8XKV - chains A and D of the 17 polymer chains in the assembly; structure by electron microscopy, 3.30 A resolution.

== Chain A ==
Molecule: Probable inactive ATP-dependent zinc metalloprotease FTSHI 4, chloroplastic
Source organism: Arabidopsis thaliana
Reference sequence: F4KF14 (FTSI4_ARATH); residue numbers follow UniProt; this construct covers 1-855
Sequence (855 residues; row label = number of the first residue in the row):
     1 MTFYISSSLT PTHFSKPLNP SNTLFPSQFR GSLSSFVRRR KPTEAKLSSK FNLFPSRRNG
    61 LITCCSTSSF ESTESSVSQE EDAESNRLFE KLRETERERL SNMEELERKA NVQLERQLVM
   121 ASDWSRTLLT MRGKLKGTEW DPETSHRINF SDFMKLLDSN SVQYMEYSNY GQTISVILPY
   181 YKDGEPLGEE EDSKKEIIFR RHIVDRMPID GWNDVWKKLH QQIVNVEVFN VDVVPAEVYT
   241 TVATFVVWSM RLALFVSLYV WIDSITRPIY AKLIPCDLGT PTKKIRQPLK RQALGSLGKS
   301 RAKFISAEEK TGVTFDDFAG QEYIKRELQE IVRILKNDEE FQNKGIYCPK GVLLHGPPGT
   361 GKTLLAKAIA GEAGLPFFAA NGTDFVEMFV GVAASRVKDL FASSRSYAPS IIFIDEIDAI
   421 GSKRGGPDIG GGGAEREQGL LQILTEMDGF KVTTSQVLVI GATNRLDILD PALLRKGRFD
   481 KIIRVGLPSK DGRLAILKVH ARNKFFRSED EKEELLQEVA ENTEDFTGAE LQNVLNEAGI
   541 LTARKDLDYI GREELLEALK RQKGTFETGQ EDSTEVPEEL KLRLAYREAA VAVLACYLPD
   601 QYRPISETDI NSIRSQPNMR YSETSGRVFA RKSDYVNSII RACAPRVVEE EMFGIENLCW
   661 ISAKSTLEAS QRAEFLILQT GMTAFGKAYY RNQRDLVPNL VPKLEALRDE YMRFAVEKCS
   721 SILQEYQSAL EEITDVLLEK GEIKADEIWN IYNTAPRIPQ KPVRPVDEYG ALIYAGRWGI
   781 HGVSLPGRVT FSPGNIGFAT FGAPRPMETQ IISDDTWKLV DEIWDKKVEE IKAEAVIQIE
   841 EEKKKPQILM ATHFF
Disordered / not traced: 1-90, 183-194, 271-293
Curated features (UniProtKB/Swiss-Prot):
  - binding site (ATP): G356 to T363

== Chain D ==
Molecule: Protein Ycf2
Source organism: Arabidopsis thaliana
Reference sequence: P56786 (YCF2_ARATH); residues 1-2294 here = UniProt positions 1-2294
Sequence (2294 residues; each row starts with the number of its first residue):
     1 MKGHQFKSWI FELREIVREI KNAHYFLDSW TQFNSVGSFI HIFFHQERFR KLLDPRIFSI
    61 LLLRNSQGST SNRYFTIKGV VLFVVAALLY RINNRNMVES KNLYLKGLLP IPMNSIGPRN
   121 DTSEESFGSC NINRLIVSLL YLTKGKKISE SCFRDPKEST WVLPITQKCI MPESNWSSRW
   181 WRNWIGKKRG FCCKISNETV AGIDISFKEK DIKYLEFLFV YYMDDPIRKG HDWELFDRLS
   241 PSKRRNIINL NSGQLFEILV KDWICYLMFA FREKIPIEVE GFCKQQGAGS TIQSNDIEHV
   301 SHLFSRNKWA ISLQNCAQFH MWQFHQDLFV SWGKNPHESD FFRKISRENW IWLDNVWLVN
   361 KDRFFSKVRN VSSNIQYDST RSSFVQVTDS SQLNGSSDQF IDPFDSISNE DSEYHYHTLI
   421 NQREIQQLKE RSILLDPSFI QTEGREIESD RFPKYLSGYS SMPRLFTERE KRMNNHLLPE
   481 ESEEFLGNPT RAIRSFFSDR WSELHLGSNP TERSTRDQKL LKKEQDVSFV PSRRSENKEI
   541 VNIFKIITYL QNTVSIHPIS SDLGCDMVPK DELDMDSSNK ISFLNKNPFF DLFHLFHERK
   601 RGGYTLRHES EERFQEMADL FTLSITEPDL VYHKGFAFSI DSYGLDQRQF LKEVFNFRDE
   661 SKKKSLLVLP PIFYEENESF YRRLRKIWVR ISCGNYLEDQ KRVVFASNNI MEAVNQYRLI
   721 RNMIQIQFQY SPYGYIRNVL NRFFLMKRPD RNFEYGIQRD LIGNDTLNHR TIMKDTINQH
   781 LSNLKKSQKK WFDPLIFLSQ TERSINRDPN AYRYKWSNGS KNFQEHLEHF VSERKSRFQV
   841 VFDQLCINQY SIDWSEVIDK KDLSKSLRFF LSKLLRFFLS KLLLFLSKLL LFLSNSLPFF
   901 FVSFENIPIH RSEIHIYELK GPNDQLCNQL LESIGLQIVH LKKLKPFLLD DHNTSQKSKF
   961 LINGGTISPF LFNKIPKWMI DSFHTRKNRR KSFDNTDSAY FSIVSHDQDN WLNPVKPFQR
  1021 SSLISSFSKA NRLRFLNNPH HFCFYCNKRF PFYVEKARLN NSDFTFTYGQ FLTILFIHNK
  1081 TFSSCGGKKK HAFLERDTIS PSSIESQVSN IFISNDFPQS GDERYNLYKS FHFPIRSDPL
  1141 VRRAIYSIAD ISGTPLIEGQ RVNFERTYCQ TLSDMNLSDS EEKSLHQYLN FNSNMGLIHT
  1201 PCSEKYLQRK KRSLCLKKCV DKGQMDRTFQ RDSAFSTLSK WNLFQTYMPW FFTSTGYKYL
  1261 NLIFLDTFSD LLRILSSSQK FVSIFHDIMH GLDISWRILQ KKLCLPQRNL ISEISSKSLH
  1321 NLLLSEEMIH RNNESSLIST HLRSPNVREV LYSILFLLLV AGYIVRTHLL FVSRAYSELQ
  1381 TEFEKIKSLM IPSYMIELRK LLDRYPTSEL NSFWLKNLFL VALEQLGDCL EEIRGSGGNM
  1441 LWGGDPAYGV KSIRSKKKDL KINFIDIIDL ISIIPNPINR ITFSRNTRHL SHTSKEIYSL
  1501 IRKRKNVSGD WIDDKIESWV ANSDSIDDKE REFLVQFSTL RAEKRIDQIL LSLTHSDHLS
  1561 KNDSGYQMIE QPGTIYLRYL VDIHKKYLMN YEFNTSCLAE RRIFLAHYQT ITYSQTSCGA
  1621 NSFHFPSHGK PFSLRLALSP SRSILVIGSI GTGRSYLVKY LATNSYVPFI TVFLNKFLDN
  1681 KPKGFFIDDI DIDDSDDIDA SNDIDRELDT ELELLTMMNA LTMDMMLEID RFYITLQFEL
  1741 AKAMSPCIIW IPNIHDLDVN ESSYLALGLL VNSLSRDCER CSTRNILVIA STHIPQKVDP
  1801 ALIAPNKLNT CIKIRRLLIP QQRKHFFTLS YTRGFHLEKK MFHTNGFESI TMGSSARDLV
  1861 ALTNEALSIS ITQKKSIIDT NTIRSALHRQ TWDLRSQVRS VQDHGILFYQ IGRAVAQNVL
  1921 ISNCPIDPIS IYMKKKSCNE GDSYLYKWYF ELGTSMKKFT ILLYLLSCSA GSVAQDLWSL
  1981 PVPDEKNRIT SYGFVENDSD LVHGLLEVQG ALVGSSRTEK DCSQFDNDRV TLLFRSEPRD
  2041 PLYMMQDGSC SIVDQRFLYE KYESEFEEGE GEGVLDPQQI EEDLFNHIVW APRIWRPRGF
  2101 LFDCIERPNE LGFPYSAGSF RGKRIIYDEK YELQENDSEF LQSGTMQYQR RDRSSKEQGF
  2161 FRISQFIWDP ADPLFFLFKD QPFVSVFSHR EFFADEEMSK GLLTSQTDPP TSIYKRWFIK
  2221 NTQEKHFELL IQRQRWLRTN SSLSNGFFRS NTRSESYQYL SNLFISNGTL LDRMTKTLLK
  2281 KRWLFSDEMK IGFM
Disordered / not traced: 1-4, 65-72, 114-131, 145-492, 513-523, 560-1010, 1058-1309, 1329-1342, 1387-1530, 1614-1639, 1682-1723, 1758-1762, 1936-1942, 2015-2030, 2061-2203
Curated features (UniProtKB/Swiss-Prot):
  - binding site (ATP): G1648 to S1655

== Chain A / chain D interface ==
Residue-residue contacts (68):
  M103(A) - Y549(D)
  L106(A) - I546(D)
  L106(A) - Y549(D)  hydrophobic
  E107(A) - Y549(D)  hydrogen bond
  R108(A) - R1020(D)
  A110(A) - I546(D)  hydrophobic
  A110(A) - L550(D)
  L114(A) - L550(D)  hydrophobic
  L114(A) - V554(D)  hydrophobic
  Q117(A) - I547(D)
  Q117(A) - L550(D)
  L118(A) - Y1045(D)  hydrophobic
  V119(A) - F1042(D)  hydrophobic
  S122(A) - R1049(D)  hydrogen bond
  S122(A) - F1050(D)
  L129(A) - R1049(D)
  L135(A) - R1049(D)
  H220(A) - L1036(D)
  H220(A) - N1038(D)
  H220(A) - H1040(D)  hydrogen bond
  Q221(A) - F1035(D)
  Q221(A) - L1036(D)
  Q221(A) - N1037(D)  hydrogen bond (side chain-backbone)
  I223(A) - N1038(D)  hydrogen bond (backbone-side chain)
  I223(A) - H1040(D)
  L696(A) - W2236(D)
  P698(A) - N2240(D)
  V701(A) - W2236(D)  hydrophobic
  E808(A) - R2035(D)  salt bridge
  E808(A) - F2247(D)
  E808(A) - N2251(D)
  T809(A) - R2035(D)  hydrogen bond (backbone-side chain)
  Q810(A) - F2034(D)
  Q810(A) - R2035(D)  hydrogen bond (backbone-side chain)
  I811(A) - F2034(D)
  I811(A) - R2035(D)
  I811(A) - N2251(D)
  I811(A) - T2252(D)
  I811(A) - E2255(D)
  I812(A) - L1962(D)  hydrophobic
  I812(A) - L2032(D)
  I812(A) - L2033(D)  hydrophobic
  I812(A) - F2034(D)  hydrogen bond (backbone-backbone)
  I812(A) - E2255(D)
  S813(A) - F2034(D)
  T816(A) - F1959(D)
  T816(A) - L1962(D)
  T816(A) - L2032(D)
  W817(A) - L1966(D)  hydrophobic
  W817(A) - E2255(D)
  W817(A) - Y2259(D)  hydrophobic
  L819(A) - F1959(D)  hydrophobic
  V820(A) - L1920(D)  hydrophobic
  V820(A) - L1963(D)  hydrophobic
  V820(A) - Y2259(D)
  D821(A) - Y2259(D)
  W824(A) - V1919(D)  hydrophobic
  W824(A) - L2263(D)  hydrophobic
  W824(A) - N2267(D)
  K827(A) - N1918(D)  hydrogen bond (side chain-backbone)
  K827(A) - V1919(D)
  K827(A) - S1922(D)  hydrogen bond
  I831(A) - K2290(D)
  I831(A) - F2293(D)  hydrophobic
  E834(A) - K2290(D)
  A835(A) - K2290(D)
  I839(A) - K1840(D)
  K844(A) - H1843(D)
Other interface residues (no listed pair), chain A (46 interface residues in all): K109, Q113, S125, V224, W660, K664, D814, I823, V828, K832
Other interface residues (no listed pair), chain D (47 interface residues in all): K1048, N1845, V1915, F2218, Q2223, S2256, M2294

== Summary ==
Chain A and chain D form an interface of 46 and 47 residues respectively, with 10 hydrogen bonds and 1 salt
bridge. Polar contacts include E808(A)-R2035(D), E107(A)-Y549(D) and S122(A)-R1049(D). From UniProt: 8
ATP-binding residues on chain A; 8 ATP-binding residues on chain D.
Chain A is Probable inactive ATP-dependent zinc metalloprotease FTSHI 4, chloroplastic and chain D is Protein
Ycf2, both from Arabidopsis thaliana; the structure, Cryo-EM structure of the Ycf2-FtsHi motor complex from
Arabidopsis in Apo state, was determined by electron microscopy (same publication as 8Z9Y and 8XKU).
